PDB entry 8PIM | electron microscopy, 3.40 A resolution | chains J and R of the 9 polymer chains in the assembly

[Chain J]
Name: DNA-directed RNA polymerase subunit beta'
Source organism: Escherichia coli
Notes: EC 2.7.7.6
Reference sequence: P0A8T7 (RPOC_ECOLI); numbering as in UniProt (aligned over 2-1407)
Chain sequence (1416 residues; row label = number of the first residue in the row):
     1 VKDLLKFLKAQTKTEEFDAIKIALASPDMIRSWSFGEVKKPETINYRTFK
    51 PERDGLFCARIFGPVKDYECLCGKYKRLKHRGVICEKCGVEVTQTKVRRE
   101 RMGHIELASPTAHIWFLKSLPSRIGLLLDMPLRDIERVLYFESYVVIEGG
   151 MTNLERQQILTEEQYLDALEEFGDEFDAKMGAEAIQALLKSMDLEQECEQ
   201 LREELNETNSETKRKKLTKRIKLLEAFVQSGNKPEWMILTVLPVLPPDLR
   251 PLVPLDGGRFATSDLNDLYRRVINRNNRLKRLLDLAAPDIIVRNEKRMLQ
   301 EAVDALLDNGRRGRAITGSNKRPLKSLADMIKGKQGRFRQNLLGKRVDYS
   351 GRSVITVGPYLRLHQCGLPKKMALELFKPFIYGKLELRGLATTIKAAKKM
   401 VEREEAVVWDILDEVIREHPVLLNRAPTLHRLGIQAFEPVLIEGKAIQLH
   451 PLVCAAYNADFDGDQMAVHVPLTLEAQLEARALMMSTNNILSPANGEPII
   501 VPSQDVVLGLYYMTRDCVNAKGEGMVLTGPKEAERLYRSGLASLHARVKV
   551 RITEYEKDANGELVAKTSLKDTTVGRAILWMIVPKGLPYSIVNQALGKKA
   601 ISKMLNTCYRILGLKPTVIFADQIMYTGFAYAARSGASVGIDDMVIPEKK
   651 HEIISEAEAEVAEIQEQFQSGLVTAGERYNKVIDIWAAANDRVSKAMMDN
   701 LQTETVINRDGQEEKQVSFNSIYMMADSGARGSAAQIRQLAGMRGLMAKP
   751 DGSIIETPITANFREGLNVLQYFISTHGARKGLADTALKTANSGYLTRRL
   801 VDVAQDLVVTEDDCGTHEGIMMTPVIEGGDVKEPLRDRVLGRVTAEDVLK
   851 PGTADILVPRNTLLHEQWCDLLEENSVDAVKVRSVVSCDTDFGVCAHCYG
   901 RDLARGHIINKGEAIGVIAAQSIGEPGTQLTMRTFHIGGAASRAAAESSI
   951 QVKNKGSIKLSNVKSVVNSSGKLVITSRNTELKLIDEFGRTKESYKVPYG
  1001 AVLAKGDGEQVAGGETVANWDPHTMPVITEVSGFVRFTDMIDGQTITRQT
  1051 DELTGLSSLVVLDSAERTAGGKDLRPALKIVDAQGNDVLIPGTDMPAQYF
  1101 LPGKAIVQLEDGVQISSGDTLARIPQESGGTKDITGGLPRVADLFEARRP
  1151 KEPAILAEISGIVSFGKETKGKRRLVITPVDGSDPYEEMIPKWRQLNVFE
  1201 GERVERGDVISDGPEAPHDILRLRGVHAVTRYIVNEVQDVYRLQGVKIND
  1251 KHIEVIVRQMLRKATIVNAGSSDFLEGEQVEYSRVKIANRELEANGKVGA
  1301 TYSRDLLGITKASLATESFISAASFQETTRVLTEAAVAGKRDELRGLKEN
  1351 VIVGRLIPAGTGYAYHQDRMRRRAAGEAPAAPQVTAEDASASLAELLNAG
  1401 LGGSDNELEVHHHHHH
Unresolved in the structure: 1-14, 936-946, 1127-1133, 1376-1416
Differences from the reference sequence: expression tag (1, 1408-1416)
Bound ions: Zn2+ site 1: Cys70, Cys72, Cys85, Cys88; Mg2+: Asp460, Asp462 (shared with G16(R), U17(R) of chain R); Zn2+ site 2: Cys814, Cys888, Cys895, Cys898
Curated features (UniProtKB/Swiss-Prot):
  - binding site (Zn(2+)): Cys70, Cys72, Cys85, Cys88, Cys814, Cys888, Cys895, Cys898
  - binding site (Mg(2+)): Asp460, Asp462, Asp464
  - modified residue: Lys983 (N6-acetyllysine)
  - mutagenesis: Gln504 (Q504P: Resistant to antibiotics salinamide A and B), Asn690 (N690D: Resistant to antibiotics salinamide A and B), Met697 (M697V: Resistant to antibiotics salinamide A and B), Ala735 (A735T: Resistant to antibiotics salinamide A and B), Arg738 (R738C/H/P/S: Resistant to antibiotics salinamide A and B), Ala748 (A748E: Resistant to antibiotics salinamide A and B), Pro758 (P758S/T: Resistant to antibiotics salinamide A and B), Phe763 (F763C: Resistant to antibiotics salinamide A and B), Ser775 (S775A: Resistant to antibiotics salinamide A and B), Ala779 (A779T/V: Resistant to antibiotics salinamide A and B), Arg780 (R780C: Resistant to antibiotics salinamide A and B), Gly782 (G782A/C: Resistant to antibiotics salinamide A and B), 1 further mutagenesis entry in UniProt

[Chain R]
Molecule: 17-nt RNA strand
Sequence (17 nucleotides; row label = number of the first residue in the row):
     1 UCUAUAUGUCAGCGUGU
Bound ions: Mg2+: G16, U17 (shared with Asp460(J), Asp462(J) of chain J)

[How chain J and chain R interact]
Contacting residue pairs (16):
  Val253(J) with U7(R), base contact
  Arg322(J) with U9(R), hydrogen bond to the sugar; C10(R), hydrogen bond to the sugar
  Ile394(J) with U1(R), base contact
  Lys398(J) with U1(R), hydrogen bond to the base; A4(R), salt bridge to the phosphate
  Arg425(J) with G16(R), hydrogen bond to the sugar; U17(R), hydrogen bond to the sugar
  Ala426(J) with G16(R), base contact
  Pro427(J) with G16(R), base contact; U17(R), sugar contact
  Asp460(J) with G16(R), phosphate contact; U17(R), phosphate contact
  Asp462(J) with G16(R), phosphate contact; U17(R), phosphate contact
  Asp464(J) with G16(R), hydrogen bond to the sugar
Interface residues without a listed pair, chain J (15 interface residues in all): Leu255, Ala261, Asn458, Gly463, Thr790
Interface residues without a listed pair, chain R (9 interface residues in all): U3, U15

[Summary]
15 residues of chain J and 9 residues of chain R are in contact; the contacts include 6 hydrogen bonds and 1
salt bridge. Polar contacts include Lys398(J)-U1(R), Arg322(J)-U9(R) and Arg322(J)-C10(R).
Here chain J is DNA-directed RNA polymerase subunit beta' (Escherichia coli) and chain R is a 17-nt RNA
strand. Entry 8PIM (fully recruited RfaH bound to E. coli transcription complex paused at ops site (not
complementary scaffold)) was determined by electron microscopy (same publication as 8PEN, 8PFG, 8PFJ, 8PH9,
8PHK, 8PIB, 8PID and 8PIL).
